7KSQ - chains B and M of the 18 polymer chains in the assembly; structure by electron microscopy, 2.80 A resolution.

Chain B:
Name: Photosystem I P700 chlorophyll a apoprotein A2
Source organism: Physcomitrium patens
Notes: EC 1.97.1.12
Reference sequence: Q8MFA2 (PSAB_PHYPA); numbering as in UniProt (aligned over 3-734)
Chain sequence (732 residues; each row starts with the number of its first residue):
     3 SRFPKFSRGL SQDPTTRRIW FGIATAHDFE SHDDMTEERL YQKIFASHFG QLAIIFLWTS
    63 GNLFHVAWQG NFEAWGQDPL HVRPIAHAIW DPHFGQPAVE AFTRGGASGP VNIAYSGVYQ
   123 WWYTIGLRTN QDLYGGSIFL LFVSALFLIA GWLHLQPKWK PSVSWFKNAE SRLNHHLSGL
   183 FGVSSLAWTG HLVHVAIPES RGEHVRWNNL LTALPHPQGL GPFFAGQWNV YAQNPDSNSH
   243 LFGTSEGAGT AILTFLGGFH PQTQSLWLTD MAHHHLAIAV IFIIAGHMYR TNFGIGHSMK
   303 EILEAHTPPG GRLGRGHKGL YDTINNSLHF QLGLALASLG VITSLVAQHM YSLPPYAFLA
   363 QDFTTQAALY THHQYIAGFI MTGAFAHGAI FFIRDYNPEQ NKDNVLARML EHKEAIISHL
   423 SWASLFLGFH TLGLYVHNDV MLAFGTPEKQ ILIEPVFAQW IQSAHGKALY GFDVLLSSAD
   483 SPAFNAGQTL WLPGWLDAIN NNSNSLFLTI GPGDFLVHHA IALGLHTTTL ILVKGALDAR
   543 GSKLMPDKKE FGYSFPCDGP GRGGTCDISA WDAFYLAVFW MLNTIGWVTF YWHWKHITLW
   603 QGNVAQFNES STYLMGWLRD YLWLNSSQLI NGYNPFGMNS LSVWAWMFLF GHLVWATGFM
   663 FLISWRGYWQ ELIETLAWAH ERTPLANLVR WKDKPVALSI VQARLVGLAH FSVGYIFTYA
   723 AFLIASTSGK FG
Ion coordination: 4Fe-4S cluster Fe: Cys559, Cys568 (shared with 2 residues of chain A)
Small-molecule neighbours:
  - beta-carotene (BCR), molecule 1: Gly52, Ile56, Leu59, Leu150
  - beta-carotene (BCR), molecule 2: Leu54, Ile57, Phe58, Phe149, Gly181, Leu182, Val185, Ser186, Leu188
  - beta-carotene (BCR), molecule 3: Phe58, Thr61, Leu65, Trp123, Trp124, Ile127, Leu129, Gly138, Phe141, Leu142, Trp209, Leu212, Leu213
  - beta-carotene (BCR), molecule 4: Leu188, Leu222, Phe225, Phe226, Leu278, Val282, Ile285, Ile286, His289, Ile297
  - beta-carotene (BCR), molecule 5: Phe225, Trp230, Val282, Ile286
  - beta-carotene (BCR), molecule 6: Phe332, Gly335, Leu336, Ala339, Val343, Met383, Ala386, Phe387, Gly390, Phe393, Phe394, Leu408, Ala538
  - beta-carotene (BCR), molecule 7: Phe387, Leu408, Met411, Val535, Leu539
  - beta-carotene (BCR), molecule 8: Val645, Trp648, Met649, Phe652, Trp671, Leu674, Ile675, Leu678, Phe719
  - beta-carotene (BCR), molecule 9: Thr685, Pro686, Leu687, Ala688
  - chlorophyll a isomer (CL0): Leu620, Leu624, Trp625, Trp657
  - chlorophyll a (CLA), molecule 1: Phe5, Lys7, Phe8, Gly24, Ile25, Ala28, His29, Phe31, His34, Lys45, Ser49, Gln53, Ile56
  - chlorophyll a (CLA), molecule 2: Thr18, Ile21, Trp22, Ile675, Leu678, Ala679, His682, Val691, Arg692, Trp693, Lys694, Asp695, Pro697, Val698, Leu700
  - chlorophyll a (CLA), molecule 3: Ile21, Trp22, Ile25
  - chlorophyll a (CLA), molecule 4: Trp22, Phe652, Leu655, Val656, Thr659, Met662, Phe663, Leu700, Leu707, Val708, Ala711, His712, Val715
  - chlorophyll a (CLA), molecule 5: Ile25, Ala26, Thr27, Ala28, His29, Asp30, Glu32, His331, Leu334, Leu338, Phe381, Ile382, Thr384, Gly385, Ala388, His389, Ile392, Arg396, Tyr555, Ser556, Trp573, Phe576, Ala711
  - chlorophyll a (CLA), molecule 6: His29, Phe31, Glu32, Tyr43, Ile46, Ser49, His50, Gln53, Leu54, Ile57, Phe168, Arg174, His178, Leu182, Phe183, Leu330, His331, Gln333, Leu334, Ala337, Leu338, Leu341
  - chlorophyll a (CLA), molecule 7: His29, Gln53, Ile56, Ile57, Trp60, Leu338, Leu341, Ile378, Phe381, Ile382
  - chlorophyll a (CLA), molecule 8: Phe47, Phe51, Leu148, Phe149, Ile151, Ala152, Leu155, His156, Lys160, Trp161, Pro163, Trp167
  - chlorophyll a (CLA), molecule 9: Phe47, His50, Phe51, Leu54, Trp123, Trp167, Phe168, Asn170, Ser173, Arg174, His177, His178, Gly181, Leu182, Phe183, Leu341, Ile344, Tyr358
  - chlorophyll a (CLA), molecule 10: Ile56, Leu59, Trp60, Ser62, Gly63, Phe66, His67, Trp70, Gln71, His89, Ala90, Ile91, Trp92, Leu143
  - chlorophyll a (CLA), molecule 11: Ile57, Phe58, Trp60, Thr61, Ser118, Gly119, Val120, Trp123, Val185, Ser186, Ala189, Leu341, Ile344, Thr345, Val348, Met352, Tyr358, Leu371, His374, His375, Ile378, Ile382
  - chlorophyll a (CLA), molecule 12: Trp60, Gly63, Asn64, His67, Val68, Ala88, His89, Asn114, Ile115, Ala116, Tyr117, Ser118, Val120, Val645, Trp646, Met649, Phe719
  - chlorophyll a (CLA), molecule 13: Trp60, Asn64, Tyr117, Ser118, Val120, Ala370, Leu371, Thr373, His374, Tyr377, Ile378, Phe381, Trp646, Met649, Ile718, Phe719, Tyr721, Ala722, Leu725, Ile726
  - chlorophyll a (CLA), molecule 14: His89, Ala90, Ile91, Trp92, Asp93, Pro94, His95, Phe96, Phe104, Asn114, Ser644, Val645, Trp648
  - chlorophyll a (CLA), molecule 15: Trp123, Thr126, Ile127, Leu182, Phe183, Ser186, Ser187, Trp190, Leu194, Leu270, Met273, His276, His277, Ile280, Ile344, Leu347, Val348, His351, Met352, Pro357, Tyr358
  - chlorophyll a (CLA), molecule 16: Ile127, Gly128, Leu129, Asp134, Gly137, Gly138, Phe141, Ser186, Ala189, Trp190, Gly192, His193, His196, Val197, Val207, Arg208, Trp209, Leu212
  - chlorophyll a (CLA), molecule 17: Trp167, Asn170, Ser173, His177, Thr293, Asn294, Phe295
  - chlorophyll a (CLA), molecule 18: Ala171, Arg174, Leu175, His178, Leu179, Phe183, Met301, Leu305, Tyr323, Ile326, Asn327, Leu336, Ala337, Ser340, Ile344
  - chlorophyll a (CLA), molecule 19: Leu175, Leu179, Phe183, Phe284, Ala287, Met290, Tyr291, Met301, Ile304, Leu305
  - chlorophyll a (CLA), molecule 20: Asn176, His177, Ser180, Gly181, Val185, Ile285, Gly288, His289, Met290, Tyr291, Thr293, Phe295, Ile297
  - chlorophyll a (CLA), molecule 21: Leu188, Ala189, Thr191, Gly192, Val195, His196, Leu212, Leu213, Thr214, Ala215, Leu216, Pro217, His218, Gly221, Leu222, Phe225, Tyr233, Ile254, Leu255, Leu278
  - chlorophyll a (CLA), molecule 22: Phe225, Trp230, Asn231, Tyr233, Ala234, Leu255, Phe257, His275, Leu278, Ala279, Val282, Ile283, Leu492
  - chlorophyll a (CLA), molecule 23: Thr256, Phe257, Gly259, Gly260, Leu268, Asp272, Met273, His275, His276, Ala279, Ile280, Ile283, His351, Leu355, Pro357, Trp493, Trp497
  - chlorophyll a (CLA), molecule 24: Ile286, Ala287, His289, Met290, Ile297, Gly298, His299
  - chlorophyll a (CLA), molecule 25: Met290, His299, Glu303, Ile304, Ala307, His308
  - chlorophyll a (CLA), molecule 26: Ile304, Leu305, His308, Leu315, His319, Leu322, Ile326, Phe332, Val407, Leu408, Met411
  - chlorophyll a (CLA), molecule 27: Ala307, His308, Thr309, Pro310, Pro311, Arg314, Leu315, His319
  - chlorophyll a (CLA), molecule 28: Arg314, Leu315, Val407, Arg410, Met411, Glu413, His414, Ala417, Ile418, His421
  - chlorophyll a (CLA), molecule 29: Leu336, Ala339, Ser340, Val343, Ile344, Leu347, Gln350, His351, Tyr353, Ser354, Leu355, Leu508, Phe509
  - chlorophyll a (CLA), molecule 30: Val343, Ser346, Leu347, Gln350, Gln376, Met383, Phe387, Leu527, Thr530, Thr531, Leu534, Met583, Thr586, Ile587
  - chlorophyll a (CLA), molecule 31: Gln350, Tyr353, Tyr372, Gln376, Phe459, Ala460, Ile463, Gln464, His467, Phe509, Leu510, Ile512, His520, Ile523, Leu527, Val590, Tyr593, Trp594, Lys597, His598
  - chlorophyll a (CLA), molecule 32: Tyr377, Thr433, Leu434, Tyr437, Val519, Ala522, Leu525, Asn585, Gly588, Trp589, Phe592, Leu616, Trp619, Leu620, Leu624, Ser628, Ile632, Phe650, His654, Trp657, Phe713, Tyr717, Thr720, Tyr721, Phe724
  - chlorophyll a (CLA), molecule 33: Ala417, His421, Trp424
  - chlorophyll a (CLA), molecule 34: Ile418, His421, Leu422, Trp424, Ala425, Ile523, Ala524, Leu527, His528, Thr531
  - chlorophyll a (CLA), molecule 35: Ser420, Ser423, Trp424, Leu427, Phe431
  - chlorophyll a (CLA), molecule 36: Ser423, Ser426, Leu427, Gly430, Phe431, Leu434, Leu525, Thr529, Leu532, Ile533, Leu578, Phe581, Trp582
  - chlorophyll a (CLA), molecule 37: Trp424, Leu427, Phe428, Phe431, His432
  - chlorophyll a (CLA), molecule 38: Trp424, Phe428, Leu429, Ile455, Glu456, Pro457, Val458, Phe459, Ala460, Gln461, Ile512, Asp516, Phe517, His520, His521, Ala524, His528
  - chlorophyll a (CLA), molecule 39: Phe431, Gly435, Leu436, Val438, His439, Val442, Met443, Phe446, Lys451, Ile453
  - chlorophyll a (CLA), molecule 40: Leu434, Val438, Asp441, Leu525, Phe581, Trp582, Asn585, Trp589, Leu616, Leu620, Leu624, Trp657, Phe713, Tyr717
  - chlorophyll a (CLA), molecule 41: Val458, Phe459, Trp462, Phe474
  - chlorophyll a (CLA), molecule 42: Trp462, Ile463, Ala466, His467, Leu477, Leu478, Ala485, Trp493, Leu494, Trp497, Phe509
  - chlorophyll a (CLA), molecule 43: Leu477, Pro484, Ala485, Ala488, Gly489, Leu492, Trp493
  - chlorophyll a (CLA), molecule 44: Trp648, Leu651, Phe652, His654, Leu655, Trp657, Ala658, Phe661
  - chlorophyll a (CLA), molecule 45: Leu655, Ala658, Thr659, Phe661, Met662, Ile665, Ser666, Tyr670, Trp671, Leu674
  - chlorophyll a (CLA), molecule 46: Leu678, Ala681, His682, Thr685, Ala688, Val691
  - chlorophyll a (CLA), molecule 47: Trp680, Ala681, Arg684, Thr685, Pro686
  - chlorophyll a (CLA), molecule 48: Pro686, Leu687, Ala688
  - phylloquinone (PQN): Trp22, Ile25, Met662, Phe663, Ser666, Trp667, Arg668, Trp671, Ile675, Ala699, Leu700, Ala705
  - 4Fe-4S cluster (SF4): Cys559, Gly561, Pro562, Cys568, Trp667, Ile702, Arg706
Curated features (UniProtKB/Swiss-Prot):
  - binding site ([4Fe-4S] cluster): Cys559, Cys568
  - binding site (chlorophyll a): His654, Met662, Tyr670
  - binding site (phylloquinone): Trp671

Chain M:
Name: Photosystem I reaction center subunit XII
Source organism: Physcomitrium patens
Reference sequence: Q6YXK4 (Q6YXK4_PHYPA); residues 2-31 here correspond to UniProt positions 3-32 (UniProt number = residue number + 1)
Chain sequence (30 residues; row label = number of the first residue in the row):
     2 SISDSQIIVA LVSAFITGIL ALRLGKSLYQ
Small-molecule neighbours:
  - beta-carotene (BCR): Ile9, Leu12, Val13, Ala15, Phe16, Thr18, Gly19, Ala22, Gly26, Leu29
  - chlorophyll a (CLA), molecule 1: Ala11, Leu12, Ala15
  - chlorophyll a (CLA), molecule 2: Leu23, Gly26, Leu29, Tyr30

Interface between chain B and chain M:
Pairs across the interface (40; chain B residue first):
  Lys7(B) with Tyr30(M), hydrogen bond (side chain-backbone)
  Lys45(B) with Leu29(M), hydrogen bond (side chain-backbone)
  Ala48(B) with Leu25(M); Leu29(M), hydrophobic
  Leu59(B) with Thr18(M)
  Phe66(B) with Ile8(M), hydrophobic; Ala11(M), hydrophobic
  Ala69(B) with Ile3(M)
  Trp70(B) with Ile3(M), hydrophobic; Ile8(M)
  Glu75(B) with Ser2(M)
  Asn132(B) with Ser2(M); Ile3(M)
  Gln133(B) with Ser2(M), hydrogen bond (side chain-backbone); Ile3(M); Gln7(M), hydrogen bond
  Tyr136(B) with Ile3(M), hydrophobic; Gln7(M), hydrogen bond (side chain-backbone); Val10(M); Ala11(M)
  Ile140(B) with Ala11(M), hydrophobic; Ser14(M)
  Leu143(B) with Ser14(M); Ala15(M), hydrophobic; Thr18(M)
  Ser146(B) with Thr18(M)
  Ala147(B) with Thr18(M); Leu21(M)
  Leu150(B) with Thr18(M); Leu21(M); Ala22(M); Leu25(M), hydrophobic
  Ile151(B) with Leu21(M), hydrophobic; Arg24(M)
  Gly153(B) with Leu25(M)
  Trp154(B) with Arg24(M); Leu25(M); Ser28(M)
  Leu157(B) with Ser28(M); Leu29(M)
Also at the interface, not in a pair above, chain B (23 interface residues in all): Ser49, Gly52, Gln158
Also at the interface, not in a pair above, chain M (17 interface residues in all): Ser4

In short:
23 residues of chain B and 17 residues of chain M are in contact; the contacts include 5 hydrogen bonds. Polar
pairs include Lys7(B)-Tyr30(M), Lys45(B)-Leu29(M) and Gln133(B)-Ser2(M). 2 chlorophyll a molecules and one
beta-carotene molecule are bound between chain B and chain M.
Here chain B is Photosystem I P700 chlorophyll a apoprotein A2 and chain M is Photosystem I reaction center
subunit XII, both from Physcomitrium patens. Entry 7KSQ (The Structure of the moss PSI-LHCI reveals the
evolution of the LHCI antenna) was determined by electron microscopy together with 7KU5 and 7KUX from the same
study.
